PDB entry 4UCR | X-ray diffraction, 2.15 A resolution | chain A

# Chain A
Protein: DNA ligase
Organism: Haemophilus influenzae
Notes: EC 6.5.1.2; fragment: adenylation domain
UniProt: P43813 (DNLJ_HAEIN); residues 1-324 here = UniProt positions 1-324
Sequence (324 residues; row label = number of the first residue in the row):
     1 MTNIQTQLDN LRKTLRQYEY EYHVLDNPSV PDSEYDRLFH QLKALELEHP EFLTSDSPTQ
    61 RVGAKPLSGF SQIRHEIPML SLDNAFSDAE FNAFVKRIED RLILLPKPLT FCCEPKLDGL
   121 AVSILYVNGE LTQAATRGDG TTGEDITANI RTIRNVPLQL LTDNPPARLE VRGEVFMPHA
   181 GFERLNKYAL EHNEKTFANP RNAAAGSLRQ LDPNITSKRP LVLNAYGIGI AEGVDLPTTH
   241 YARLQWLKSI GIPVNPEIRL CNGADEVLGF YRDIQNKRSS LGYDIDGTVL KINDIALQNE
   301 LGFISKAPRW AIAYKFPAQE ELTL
Disordered / not traced: 318-324
Ligand contacts:
  - IWH (1-(2,4-dimethylbenzyl)-6-oxo-1,6-dihydropyridine-3-carboxamide): Tyr18, Glu19, Tyr22, His23, Pro28, Val30, Pro31, Asp32, Tyr35, Asp36
  - 8-hydroxy-2-methylquinoline-6-carboxamide (JCF): Leu80, Leu82, Glu114, Pro115, Lys116, Leu117, Arg137, Glu174, Tyr226, Val289, Lys291
Curated features (UniProtKB/Swiss-Prot):
  - active site: Lys116 (N6-AMP-lysine intermediate)
  - binding site (NAD(+)): Asp32 to Asp36, Ser81, Leu82, Glu114, Arg137, Glu174, Lys291, Lys315

# In short
Bound to chain A: compound IWH and 8-hydroxy-2-methylquinoline-6-carboxamide. UniProt lists active-site
residue Lys116 and 12 NAD+-binding residues.
Chain A is DNA ligase (Haemophilus influenzae); the structure, Fragment bound to H.influenza NAD dependent DNA
ligase, was determined by X-ray diffraction, deposited together with 4UCO, 4UCS, 4UCT and 4UCV.
